PDB entry 4NQE | X-ray diffraction, 2.10 A resolution | chains A and B of the 4 polymer chains in the assembly

== Chain A ==
Name: Major histocompatibility complex class I-related gene protein
Source organism: Homo sapiens
Reference sequence: Q95460 (HMR1_HUMAN); residues 1-270 here correspond to UniProt positions 23-292 (UniProt number = residue number + 22)
Chain sequence (271 residues; numbered 0 to 270; the number before each row is that of its first residue; numbering starts at 0):
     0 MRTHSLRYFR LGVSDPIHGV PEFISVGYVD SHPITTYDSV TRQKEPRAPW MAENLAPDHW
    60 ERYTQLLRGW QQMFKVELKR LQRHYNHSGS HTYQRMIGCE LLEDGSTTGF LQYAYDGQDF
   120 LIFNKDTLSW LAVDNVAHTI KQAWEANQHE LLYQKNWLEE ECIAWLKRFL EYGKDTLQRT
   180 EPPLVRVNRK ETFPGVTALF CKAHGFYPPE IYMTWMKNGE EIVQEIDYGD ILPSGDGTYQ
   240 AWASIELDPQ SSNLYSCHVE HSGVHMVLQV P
Not modelled in the structure: 247-252, 270
Disulfide bonds: Cys-98/Cys-161, Cys-200/Cys-256
Covalent attachments: compound 2L4 linked to Lys-43
Construct notes: expression tag (0); engineered mutation Ser-261 (Cys283 in Q95460)
Small-molecule neighbours: 2L4 (1-deoxy-1-({2,6-dioxo-5-[(E)-(2-oxoethylidene)amino]-1,2,3,6-tetrahydropyrimidin-4-yl}amino)-D-ribitol): Tyr-7, Phe-8, Arg-9, Ser-24, Thr-34, His-58, Tyr-62, Leu-66, Trp-69, Arg-94, Ile-96, Tyr-152, Gln-153, Trp-156
Curated features (UniProtKB/Swiss-Prot):
  - binding site (5-(2-oxoethylideneamino)-6-(D-ribitylamino)uracil): Arg-9, Ser-24, Lys-43, Arg-94, Tyr-152, Gln-153
  - binding site (5-(2-oxopropylideneamino)-6-(D-ribitylamino)uracil): Arg-9, Ser-24, Lys-43, Arg-94, Tyr-152, Gln-153
  - binding site (7-hydroxy-6-methyl-8-(1-D-ribityl)lumazine): Arg-9, Ser-24, Lys-43, Arg-94, Tyr-152, Gln-153
  - binding site (8-(9H-purin-6-yl)-2-oxa-8-azabicyclo[3.3.1]nona-3,6-diene-4,6-dicarbaldehyde): Arg-9, Lys-43, His-58, Arg-94
  - binding site (2-amino-4-oxopteridine-6-carbaldehyde): Lys-43
  - binding site (pyridoxal): Lys-43
  - glycosylation: Asn-85 (N-linked (GlcNAc...) asparagine)
Reported in the primary citation:
  - binding site for 2L4: Tyr-7, Lys-43, Tyr-62
  - mutagenesis - K43A: unchanged binding to human MAIT cells present in PBMCs

== Chain B ==
Name: Beta-2-microglobulin
Source organism: Homo sapiens
Reference sequence: P61769 (B2MG_HUMAN); residues 1-99 here correspond to UniProt positions 21-119 (UniProt number = residue number + 20)
Chain sequence (99 residues; numbered 1 to 99; the number before each row is that of its first residue):
     1 IQRTPKIQVY SRHPAENGKS NFLNCYVSGF HPSDIEVDLL KNGERIEKVE HSDLSFSKDW
    61 SFYLLYYTEF TPTEKDEYAC RVNHVTLSQP KIVKWDRDM
Not modelled in the structure: 97-99
Disulfide bonds: Cys-25/Cys-80
Curated features (UniProtKB/Swiss-Prot):
  - modified residue: Gln-2 (Pyrrolidone carboxylic acid)
  - glycosylation: Ile-1 (N-linked (Glc) (glycation) isoleucine), Lys-19 (N-linked (Glc) (glycation) lysine), Lys-41 (N-linked (Glc) (glycation) lysine), Lys-48 (N-linked (Glc) (glycation) lysine), Lys-58 (N-linked (Glc) (glycation) lysine), Lys-91 (N-linked (Glc) (glycation) lysine), Lys-94 (N-linked (Glc) (glycation) lysine)

== Chain A / chain B interface ==
Contacting residue pairs (45; chain A residue first):
  Phe-8(A) / Phe-56(B)  hydrophobic
  Phe-8(A) / Ser-57(B)
  Leu-10(A) / Ser-33(B)
  Leu-10(A) / Phe-56(B)  hydrophobic
  Leu-10(A) / Phe-62(B)  hydrophobic
  Val-19(A) / Ser-33(B)
  Ile-23(A) / Phe-56(B)  hydrophobic
  Val-25(A) / Phe-56(B)  hydrophobic
  Tyr-27(A) / Ser-55(B)
  Tyr-27(A) / Phe-56(B)  hydrogen bond (side chain-backbone)
  Arg-46(A) / Asp-53(B)  salt bridge
  Thr-91(A) / His-31(B)  hydrogen bond
  Gln-93(A) / His-31(B)  hydrogen bond
  Gln-93(A) / Trp-60(B)  hydrogen bond (side chain-backbone)
  Gln-93(A) / Phe-62(B)
  Arg-94(A) / Trp-60(B)
  Met-95(A) / Lys-58(B)
  Met-95(A) / Trp-60(B)  hydrophobic
  Gln-111(A) / Trp-60(B)
  Ala-113(A) / Trp-60(B)  hydrophobic
  Asp-115(A) / Ile-1(B)
  Asp-115(A) / His-31(B)
  Gly-116(A) / Arg-3(B)  hydrogen bond (backbone-side chain)
  Gly-116(A) / His-31(B)
  Gly-116(A) / Asp-59(B)
  Gly-116(A) / Trp-60(B)
  Gln-117(A) / Ile-1(B)
  Asp-118(A) / Trp-60(B)  hydrogen bond
  Arg-185(A) / Pro-14(B)
  His-203(A) / Pro-14(B)
  Asp-229(A) / Lys-6(B)  salt bridge
  Asp-229(A) / Gln-8(B)  hydrogen bond
  Leu-231(A) / Gln-8(B)
  Leu-231(A) / Tyr-10(B)
  Leu-231(A) / Tyr-26(B)  hydrophobic
  Pro-232(A) / Tyr-10(B)  hydrogen bond (backbone-side chain)
  Pro-232(A) / Tyr-26(B)
  Ser-233(A) / Arg-12(B)  hydrogen bond (backbone-side chain)
  Ser-233(A) / Asn-24(B)  hydrogen bond (backbone-side chain)
  Gly-234(A) / Arg-12(B)  hydrogen bond (backbone-side chain)
  Gly-234(A) / Leu-65(B)
  Asp-235(A) / Arg-12(B)
  Gln-239(A) / Tyr-10(B)
  Gln-239(A) / Ser-11(B)
  Gln-239(A) / Arg-12(B)
Also at the interface, not in a pair above, chain A (28 interface residues in all): Val-12, Tyr-112
Also at the interface, not in a pair above, chain B (24 interface residues in all): His-13, Leu-54, Tyr-63

== Overview ==
28 residues of chain A face 24 of chain B across their interface; the contacts include 11 hydrogen bonds and 2
salt bridges. Polar pairs include Arg-46(A)/Asp-53(B), Asp-229(A)/Lys-6(B) and Tyr-27(A)/Phe-56(B). The paper
reports a binding site for 2L4 at Tyr-7(A), Lys-43(A) and Tyr-62(A); K43A of chain A leaves binding to human
MAIT cells present in PBMCs unchanged.
Here chain A is Major histocompatibility complex class I-related gene protein and chain B is
Beta-2-microglobulin, both from Homo sapiens. Entry 4NQE (Crystal structure of TCR-MR1 ternary complex bound
to 5-(2-oxoethylideneamino)-6-D-ribitylaminouracil) was determined by X-ray diffraction together with 4NQC and
4NQD from the same study.
